PDB entry 4Q4W | X-ray diffraction, 1.40 A resolution | chains 3 and 4 of the 4 polymer chains in the assembly

# Chain 3
Name: Coxsackievirus capsid protein VP3
Organism: Coxsackievirus A24
UniProtKB: V9VEF3 (V9VEF3_9ENTO); residues 1-240 here correspond to UniProt positions 341-580 (UniProt number = residue number + 340)
Amino-acid sequence (240 residues; numbered 1 to 240; the number before each row is that of its first residue):
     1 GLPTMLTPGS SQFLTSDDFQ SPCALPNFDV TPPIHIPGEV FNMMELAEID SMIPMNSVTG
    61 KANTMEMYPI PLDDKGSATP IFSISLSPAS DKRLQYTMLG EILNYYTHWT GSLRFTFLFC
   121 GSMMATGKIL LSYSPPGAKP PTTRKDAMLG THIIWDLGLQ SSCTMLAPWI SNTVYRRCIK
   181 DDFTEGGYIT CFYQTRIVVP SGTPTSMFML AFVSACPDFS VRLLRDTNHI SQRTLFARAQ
Unresolved in the structure: 235-240

# Chain 4
Name: Coxsackievirus capsid protein VP4
Organism: Coxsackievirus A24
UniProtKB: V9VEF3 (V9VEF3_9ENTO); residues 1-69 here = UniProt positions 1-69
Amino-acid sequence (69 residues; row label = number of the first residue in the row):
     1 MGAQVSSQKV GAHENTNVAT GGSTVNYTTI NYYKDSASNA ASKLDFSQDP SKFTEPVKDI
    61 MIKTAPALN
Unresolved in the structure: 1, 14-24
Bound ions: Ca2+: K63, A65 (shared with 1 residue of chain 1)

# How chain 3 and chain 4 interact
Contacting residue pairs (34; chain 3 residue first):
  D18(3) - A40(4)
  D18(3) - A41(4)  hydrogen bond (side chain-backbone)
  Q20(3) - I30(4)
  Q20(3) - N31(4)
  Q20(3) - Y32(4)
  Q20(3) - Y33(4)
  Q20(3) - S38(4)
  Q20(3) - A40(4)
  S21(3) - Y33(4)
  S21(3) - S38(4)  hydrogen bond (backbone-side chain)
  P22(3) - Y33(4)
  P22(3) - S38(4)
  C23(3) - D35(4)
  C23(3) - S38(4)  hydrogen bond (backbone-side chain)
  P26(3) - K34(4)
  P26(3) - D35(4)
  N27(3) - K34(4)
  N27(3) - D35(4)  hydrogen bond (backbone-side chain)
  G38(3) - F53(4)
  E39(3) - K52(4)  hydrogen bond (backbone-side chain)
  E39(3) - F53(4)
  V40(3) - F53(4)  hydrophobic
  F41(3) - D45(4)
  F41(3) - S47(4)
  E45(3) - Q48(4)
  E45(3) - D49(4)  hydrogen bond (side chain-backbone)
  E45(3) - P50(4)
  E48(3) - P50(4)
  E48(3) - T54(4)
  I49(3) - F53(4)  hydrophobic
  I49(3) - T54(4)
  Q160(3) - P66(4)
  Q160(3) - A67(4)  hydrogen bond (side chain-backbone)
  Q160(3) - L68(4)  hydrogen bond (side chain-backbone)
Other interface residues (no listed pair), chain 3 (18 interface residues in all): F19, L25, F28
Other interface residues (no listed pair), chain 4 (22 interface residues in all): A37, N39

# Overview
The interface between chain 3 and chain 4 involves 18 residues on one side and 22 on the other, with 8
hydrogen bonds. Among the polar pairs are D18(3)-A41(4), S21(3)-S38(4) and C23(3)-S38(4). The Ca2+ site is
built by K63(4) and A65(4).
Here chain 3 is Coxsackievirus capsid protein VP3 and chain 4 is Coxsackievirus capsid protein VP4, both from
Coxsackievirus A24. Entry 4Q4W (High-resolution crystal structure of Coxsackievirus A24v) was determined by
X-ray diffraction, deposited together with 4Q4V, 4Q4X and 4Q4Y.
